PDB entry 1G42 | X-ray diffraction, 1.80 A resolution | chain A

# Chain A
Name: 1,3,4,6-tetrachloro-1,4-cyclohexadiene hydrolase
Source organism: Sphingomonas paucimobilis
Notes: EC 3.8.1.-
UniProt: P51698 (LINB_PSEPA); residue numbers follow UniProt; this construct covers 1-296
Chain sequence (296 residues; each row starts with the number of its first residue):
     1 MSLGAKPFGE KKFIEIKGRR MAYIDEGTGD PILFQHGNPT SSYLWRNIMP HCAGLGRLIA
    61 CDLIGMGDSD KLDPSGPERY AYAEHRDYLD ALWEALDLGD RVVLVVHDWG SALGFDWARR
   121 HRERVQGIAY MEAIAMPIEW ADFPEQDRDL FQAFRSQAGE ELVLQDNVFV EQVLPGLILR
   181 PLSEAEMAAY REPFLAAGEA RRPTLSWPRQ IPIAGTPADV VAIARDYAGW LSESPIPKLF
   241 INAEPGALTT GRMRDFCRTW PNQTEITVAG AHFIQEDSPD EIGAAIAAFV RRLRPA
Not modelled in the structure: 1-2
Construct notes: modified residue (291)
Modified / non-standard residues: Arg291 (n3, n4-dimethylarginine; 2MR)
Bound ions: Ca2+ site 1: Asp149, Gln152; Ca2+ site 2: Gln165, Asp166, Pro175, Ile178
Small-molecule neighbours: 1,2-dichloro-propane (CP2): Asp108, Phe143, Pro144, Phe151, Phe169, Val173, Leu177, Ile211, Ala247, Leu248, His272, Phe273
Reported in the primary citation:
  - catalytic residues: Asp108, Glu132, His272 (citing earlier work)
  - binding site for 1,2-dichloro-propane: Asp108, Phe143, Phe151, Phe169, Val173, Leu177, His272
  - conformationally variable residues (side-chain flip): Phe143, Asp147

# Overview
Ligands of chain A: 1,2-dichloro-propane. Asp149 and Gln152 form the Ca2+ site 1. Gln165, Asp166, Pro175 and
Ile178 form the Ca2+ site 2. From the paper: catalytic residues Asp108, Glu132 and His272; a binding site for
1,2-dichloro-propane at Asp108, Phe143 and Phe151 among others.
Chain A is 1,3,4,6-tetrachloro-1,4-cyclohexadiene hydrolase (Sphingomonas paucimobilis); the structure,
Structure of 1,3,4,6-tetrachloro-1,4-cyclohexadiene hydrolase (linb) from sphingomonas paucimobilis complexed
with 1,2-dichloropropane, was determined by X-ray diffraction together with 1G5F and 1G4H from the same study.
